Entry 5CYW (X-ray diffraction, 2.00 A resolution); this record covers chain B.

[Chain B]
Molecule: Interferon antagonist C7
Organism: Vaccinia virus (strain Ankara)
UniProt: P68598 (C7_VACCA); residues 1-150 here = UniProt positions 1-150
Amino-acid sequence (152 residues; each row starts with the number of its first residue; numbers below 1 keep their minus sign (Gly-1 is residue -1)):
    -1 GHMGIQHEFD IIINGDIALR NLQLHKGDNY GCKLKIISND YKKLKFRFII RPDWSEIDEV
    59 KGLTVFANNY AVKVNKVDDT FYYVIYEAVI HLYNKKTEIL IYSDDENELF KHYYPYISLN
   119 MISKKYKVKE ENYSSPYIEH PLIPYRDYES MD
Unresolved in the structure: -1 to 0, 150
Differences from the reference sequence: expression tag (-1 to 0)
Reported in the primary citation:
  - contacts within the chain: Leu98-Phe108 (hydrophobic contact), Tyr100-Phe108 (hydrophobic contact), Phe108-Tyr112 (hydrophobic contact)
  - mutagenesis - E6K/D8K, K24E, D26K/N27A, R45E/R49E, D51K/E54R/D56K/E57K, D51K/E54R, D51K, W52A, W52I, E54R, K59E, F79S/Y80S/Y81S, E85K/H89A/Y91A, D102K/D103K/E104K/E106K, F108A/K109E/H110A, Y111A/Y112A/Y114A, Y135A/E137K: abolished growth
  - mutagenesis - K24E, D51K, E54R: abolished binding to SAMD9
  - mutagenesis - K24E, D26K/N27A, D51K, W52A, W52I, E54R, F79S/Y80S/Y81S: unchanged expression
  - mutagenesis - D38K/Y39A, K40E/K41E/K43E, D56K/E57K, F64A, Y68A, K71E/K74E/D76K/D77K, K93E/K94E/E96K, D102K/D103K, E104K/E106K, K123E/K125E/K127D: unchanged growth
  - mutagenesis - E6K/D8K, R45E/R49E, K59E, E85K/H89A/Y91A, D102K/D103K/E104K/E106K, Y111A/Y112A/Y114A, Y135A/E137K: decreased expression
  - mutagenesis - E128K/E129K/Y131A: increased growth
  - mutagenesis - E6K/D8K, R45E/R49E, K59E, E85K/H89A/Y91A, D102K/D103K/E104K/E106K, Y111A/Y112A/Y114A, Y135A/E137K: decreased stability

[In short]
From the paper: E6K/D8K, K24E and D26K/N27A, among others, abolish growth; contacts within the chain involving
Phe108, Leu98 and Tyr100 among others; 28 substitutions were tested in all.
Chain B is Interferon antagonist C7 (Vaccinia virus (strain Ankara)); the structure, Crystal Structure of
Vaccinia Virus C7, was determined by X-ray diffraction, deposited together with 5CZ3.
